Entry 3WOG (X-ray diffraction, 2.00 A resolution); this record covers chains A and B.

# Chain A (and B)
Molecule: Erythroagglutinin
From: Phaseolus vulgaris
Notes: chain B of this document is another copy of the same molecule, construct and numbering; everything in this record applies to it too
UniProt: V5YN37 (V5YN37_PHAVU); numbering as in UniProt (aligned over 22-275)
Chain sequence (254 residues; row label = number of the first residue in the row):
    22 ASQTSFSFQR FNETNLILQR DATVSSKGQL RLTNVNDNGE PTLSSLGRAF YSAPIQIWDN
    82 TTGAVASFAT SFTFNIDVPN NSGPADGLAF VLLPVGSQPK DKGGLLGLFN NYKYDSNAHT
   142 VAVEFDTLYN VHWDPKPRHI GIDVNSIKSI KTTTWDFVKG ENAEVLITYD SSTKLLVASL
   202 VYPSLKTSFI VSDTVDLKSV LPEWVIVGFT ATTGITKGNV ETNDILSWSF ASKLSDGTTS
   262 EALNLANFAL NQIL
Unresolved in the structure: 260-275 (chain B: 257-263, 272-275)
Covalent attachments: N-acetylglucosamine (NAG) linked to Asn33
Ion coordination: Mn2+: Glu145, Asp147, Asp155, His160; Ca2+: Asp147, Leu149, Asn151, Asp155

# Interface between chain A and chain B
Pairs across the interface (42; chain A residue first):
  Ser26(A) - Asn268(B)  hydrogen bond
  Ser28(A) - Asn265(B)
  Ser88(A) - Leu271(B)
  Phe89(A) - Leu271(B)
  Ala90(A) - Ala267(B)
  Ala90(A) - Leu271(B)
  Thr91(A) - Ala267(B)
  Ser92(A) - Ala267(B)
  Lys172(A) - Lys207(B)  hydrogen bond (side chain-backbone)
  Leu187(A) - Leu187(B)  hydrophobic
  Thr189(A) - Ala270(B)
  Thr194(A) - Pro204(B)
  Leu196(A) - Pro204(B)  hydrophobic
  Ser200(A) - Ile211(B)
  Pro204(A) - Thr194(B)
  Pro204(A) - Leu196(B)  hydrophobic
  Lys207(A) - Lys172(B)  hydrogen bond (backbone-side chain)
  Lys207(A) - Ser213(B)  hydrogen bond (backbone-side chain)
  Lys207(A) - Asp214(B)
  Lys207(A) - Thr215(B)  hydrogen bond
  Thr208(A) - Ser213(B)
  Ser209(A) - Ile211(B)
  Ser209(A) - Val212(B)
  Ser209(A) - Ser213(B)  hydrogen bond
  Phe210(A) - Ile211(B)
  Ile211(A) - Ser200(B)
  Ile211(A) - Ser209(B)
  Ile211(A) - Phe210(B)
  Ile211(A) - Ile211(B)  hydrophobic
  Val212(A) - Ser209(B)
  Ser213(A) - Lys207(B)  hydrogen bond (side chain-backbone)
  Ser213(A) - Thr208(B)
  Ser213(A) - Ser209(B)  hydrogen bond
  Asp214(A) - Lys207(B)
  Thr215(A) - Lys207(B)  hydrogen bond
  Ser250(A) - Asn265(B)
  Ser250(A) - Ala267(B)
  Ala252(A) - Ala267(B)
  Ala252(A) - Asn268(B)
  Ala252(A) - Leu271(B)  hydrophobic
  Ser253(A) - Leu271(B)
  Lys254(A) - Leu271(B)
Other interface residues (no listed pair), chain A (32 interface residues in all): Glu185, Asp191, Val198, Val202, Phe251
Other interface residues (no listed pair), chain B (25 interface residues in all): Glu185, Asp191, Val198, Val202, Leu266

# Summary
The interface between chain A and chain B involves 32 residues on one side and 25 on the other, with 9
hydrogen bonds. Polar contacts include Ser26(A)-Asn268(B), Lys172(A)-Lys207(B) and Lys207(A)-Ser213(B).
N-acetylglucosamine is covalently linked to Asn33(A). Glu145(A), Asp147(A), Asp155(A) and His160(A) form the
Mn2+ site.
Chain A and chain B are both Erythroagglutinin (Phaseolus vulgaris); the structure, Crystal structure plant
lectin in complex with ligand, was determined by X-ray diffraction, deposited together with 3WCR and 3WCS.
